PDB entry 4JL0 | X-ray diffraction, 2.22 A resolution | chains A and C

Chain A:
Molecule: Regulatory protein PcrH
Source organism: Pseudomonas aeruginosa
UniProtKB: O30528 (O30528_PSEAI); residues 21-160 here correspond to UniProt positions 22-161 (UniProt number = residue number + 1)
Chain sequence (142 residues; row label = number of the first residue in the row):
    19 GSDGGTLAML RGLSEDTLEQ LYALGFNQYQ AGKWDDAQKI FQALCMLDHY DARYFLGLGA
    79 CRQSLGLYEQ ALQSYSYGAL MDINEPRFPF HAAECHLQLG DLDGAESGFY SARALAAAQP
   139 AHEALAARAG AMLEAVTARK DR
Not modelled in the structure: 19-27, 160
Sequence notes: expression tag (19-20)

Chain C:
Molecule: PopB
UniProtKB: Q840U9 (Q840U9_PSEAI); numbering as in UniProt (aligned over 51-59)
Chain sequence (9 residues; numbered 51 to 59; the number before each row is that of its first residue):
    51 TGVALTPPS
What the authors report for this chain:
  - mutagenesis - V53D/L55D/P57D/P58D, L55D/P58D: unchanged expression
  - mutagenesis - V53D/L55D/P57D/P58D, L55D/P58D: unchanged stability

Interface between chain A and chain C:
Contacting residue pairs - 24 pairs, chain A then chain C:
  Glu-37(A) / Pro-58(C)
  Glu-37(A) / Ser-59(C)  hydrogen bond (side chain-backbone)
  Tyr-40(A) / Thr-56(C)  hydrogen bond (side chain-backbone)
  Tyr-40(A) / Pro-58(C)  hydrophobic
  Ala-41(A) / Pro-58(C)  hydrophobic
  Phe-44(A) / Leu-55(C)
  Phe-44(A) / Thr-56(C)
  Phe-44(A) / Pro-57(C)  hydrophobic
  Phe-44(A) / Pro-58(C)
  Tyr-47(A) / Gly-52(C)
  Tyr-47(A) / Val-53(C)  hydrogen bond (side chain-backbone)
  Tyr-47(A) / Leu-55(C)  hydrophobic
  Phe-59(A) / Leu-55(C)  hydrophobic
  Leu-74(A) / Leu-55(C)
  Gly-75(A) / Leu-55(C)
  Ala-78(A) / Val-53(C)  hydrophobic
  Ala-78(A) / Leu-55(C)  hydrophobic
  Gln-81(A) / Val-53(C)
  Tyr-93(A) / Val-53(C)
  Arg-105(A) / Ala-54(C)  hydrogen bond (side chain-backbone)
  Arg-105(A) / Leu-55(C)
  Arg-105(A) / Thr-56(C)  hydrogen bond
  His-109(A) / Gly-52(C)
  His-109(A) / Val-53(C)
Other interface residues (no listed pair), chain A (14 interface residues in all): Arg-146
Other interface residues (no listed pair), chain C (9 interface residues in all): Thr-51
The authors on this interface:
  - pairs named by the authors: Arg-105(A)/Thr-56(C) (hydrogen bond)
  - interface residues, chain A: Glu-37(A), Tyr-40(A), Ala-41(A), Phe-44(A), Tyr-47(A), Gln-48(A), Phe-59(A), Leu-74(A), Gly-75(A), Ala-78(A), Tyr-93(A), Arg-105(A), His-109(A), Glu-112(A), Arg-146(A)
  - interface residues, chain C: Thr-51(C), Gly-52(C), Val-53(C), Ala-54(C), Leu-55(C), Thr-56(C), Pro-58(C), Ser-59(C)

In short:
Chain A and chain C form an interface of 14 and 9 residues respectively; the contacts include 5 hydrogen
bonds. Among the polar pairs are Glu-37(A)/Ser-59(C), Tyr-40(A)/Thr-56(C) and Tyr-47(A)/Val-53(C). The authors
report a hydrogen bond between Arg-105(A) and Thr-56(C). From the paper: V53D/L55D/P57D/P58D and L55D/P58D of
chain C leave expression unchanged; interface residues Glu-37(A), Tyr-40(A) and Thr-51(C) among others.
Chain A is Regulatory protein PcrH (Pseudomonas aeruginosa) and chain C is PopB; the structure, Crystal
structure of PcrH in complex with the chaperone binding region of PopB, was determined by X-ray diffraction.
